Entry 5T5I (X-ray diffraction, 1.90 A resolution); this record covers chains A and B of the 12 polymer chains in the assembly.

Chain A:
Molecule: Tungsten formylmethanofuran dehydrogenase subunit fwdA
Source organism: Methanothermobacter wolfeii
Sequence (569 residues; row label = number of the first residue in the row):
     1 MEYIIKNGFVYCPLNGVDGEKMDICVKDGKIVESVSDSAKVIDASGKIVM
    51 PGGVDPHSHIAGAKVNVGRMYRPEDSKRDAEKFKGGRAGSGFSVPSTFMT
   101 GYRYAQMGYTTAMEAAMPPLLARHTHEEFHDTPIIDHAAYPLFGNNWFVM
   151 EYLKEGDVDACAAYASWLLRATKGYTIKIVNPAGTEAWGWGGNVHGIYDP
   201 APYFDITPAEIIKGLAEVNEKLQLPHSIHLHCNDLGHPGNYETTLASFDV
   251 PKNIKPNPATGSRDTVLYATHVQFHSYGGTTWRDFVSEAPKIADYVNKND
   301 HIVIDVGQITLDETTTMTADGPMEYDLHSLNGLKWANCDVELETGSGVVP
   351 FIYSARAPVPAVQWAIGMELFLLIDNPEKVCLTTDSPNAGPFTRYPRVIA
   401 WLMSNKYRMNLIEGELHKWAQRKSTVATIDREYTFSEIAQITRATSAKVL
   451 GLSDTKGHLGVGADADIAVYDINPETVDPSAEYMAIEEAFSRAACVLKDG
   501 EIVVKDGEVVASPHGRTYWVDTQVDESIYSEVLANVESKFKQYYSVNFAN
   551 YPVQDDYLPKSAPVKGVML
Modified positions: K178 (lysine nz-carboxylic acid; KCX)
Metal / ion sites: Zn2+ site 1: H57, H59, K178, D385; K+ site 1: R69, R72, S76 (shared with G305(B) of chain B); Zn2+ site 2: K178, H231, H271; K+ site 2: D264, D300; Mg2+: V340, T344 (shared with E138(B) of chain B); Na+: I412, G414, L416

Chain B:
Molecule: Tungsten formylmethanofuran dehydrogenase subunit B
Source organism: Methanothermobacter sp. CaT2
Sequence (432 residues; each row starts with the number of its first residue):
     1 MEYVKNVVCPFCGTLCDDIICKVEGNEIVGTINACRIGHSKFVHAEGAMR
    51 YKKPLIRKNGEFVEVSYDEAIDKAAKILAESKRPLMYGWSCTECEAQAVG
   101 VELAEEAGAVIDNTASVCHGPSVLALQDVGYPICTFGEVKNRADVVVYWG
   151 CNPMHAHPRHMSRNVFARGFFRERGRSDRTLIVVDPRKTDSAKLADIHLQ
   201 LDFDRDYELLDAMRACLLGHEILYDEVAGVPREQIEEAVEVLKNAQFGIL
   251 FFGMGITHSRGKHRNIDTAIMMVQDLNDYAKWTLIPMRGHYNVTGFNQVC
   301 TWESGYPYCVDFSGGEPRYNPGETGANDLLQNREADAMMVIASDPGAHFP
   351 QRALERMAEIPVIAIEPHRTPTTEMADIIIPPAIVGMEAEGTAYRMEGVP
   401 IRMKKVVDSDLLSDREILERLLEKVREYKASK
Disordered / not traced: 431-432
Metal / ion sites: 4Fe-4S cluster Fe: C9, C12, C16, C35; K+ site 1: S40, K41, V43 (shared with 1 residue of chain D); tungsten ion: C118 (together with hydrosulfuric acid, molybdopterin guanosine dinucleotide); Ca2+: D128 (shared with 3 residues of chain C); Mg2+: E138 (shared with V340(A), T344(A) of chain A); K+ site 2: G305 (shared with R69(A), R72(A), S76(A) of chain A)
Ligand contacts:
  - hydrosulfuric acid (H2S): T114, C118, G289, H290, V293
  - molybdopterin guanosine dinucleotide (MGD; 2-amino-5,6-dimercapto-7-methyl-3,7,8a,9-tetrahydro-8-oxa-1,3,9,10-tetraaza-anthracen-4-one guanosine dinucleotide), molecule 1: F11, C12, I37, C118, W149, G150, C151, N152, H155, A156, H157, V184, D185, P186, R187, T189, L201, F203, D204, D206, G253, M254, G255, I256, S259, G289, H290
  - molybdopterin guanosine dinucleotide (MGD), molecule 2: K41, C91, T92, T114, V117, C118, M254, H258, H290, Y291, I341, A342, S343, D344, P345, H348, I365, E366, P367, H368, T370, P382, A383, I384, V385, D414
  - 4Fe-4S cluster (SF4): C9, F11, C12, T14, L15, C16, I19, A34, C35, I37, G38, H157, P158, R159

Chain A / chain B interface:
Residue-residue contacts (123; chain A residue first):
  N66(A) - Q298(B)  hydrogen bond
  N66(A) - T301(B)
  N66(A) - W302(B)  hydrogen bond (side chain-backbone)
  R69(A) - T301(B)
  R69(A) - W302(B)
  R69(A) - G305(B)
  M70(A) - Q127(B)  hydrogen bond (backbone-side chain)
  M70(A) - N297(B)
  M70(A) - T301(B)
  M70(A) - P307(B)  hydrophobic
  Y71(A) - L126(B)  hydrophobic
  Y71(A) - Q127(B)
  P73(A) - Q127(B)
  P73(A) - Y306(B)
  P73(A) - Y319(B)  hydrophobic
  S76(A) - G305(B)  hydrogen bond (side chain-backbone)
  S76(A) - Y306(B)
  K77(A) - Y306(B)  hydrogen bond (backbone-side chain)
  A80(A) - E316(B)
  E81(A) - E316(B)
  K82(A) - G315(B)
  K82(A) - E316(B)
  R87(A) - V101(B)
  R87(A) - E102(B)
  R87(A) - E105(B)  salt bridge
  R87(A) - E303(B)  salt bridge
  A88(A) - E105(B)  hydrogen bond (backbone-side chain)
  A88(A) - E303(B)
  A88(A) - G315(B)
  A88(A) - P317(B)
  G89(A) - S304(B)
  G89(A) - P317(B)
  S90(A) - S304(B)  hydrogen bond (side chain-backbone)
  S90(A) - G305(B)
  S96(A) - W302(B)
  S96(A) - E303(B)
  S96(A) - S304(B)
  S96(A) - G305(B)
  T97(A) - W302(B)  hydrogen bond (backbone-backbone)
  F98(A) - E303(B)
  L120(A) - V399(B)  hydrophobic
  L120(A) - P400(B)
  L121(A) - G398(B)
  L121(A) - V399(B)  hydrophobic
  L121(A) - P400(B)
  R123(A) - P400(B)  hydrogen bond (side chain-backbone)
  H124(A) - Q298(B)
  H124(A) - W302(B)
  H124(A) - Y394(B)
  H124(A) - P400(B)
  E127(A) - W302(B)
  E127(A) - T392(B)  hydrogen bond
  E127(A) - Y394(B)  hydrogen bond
  E128(A) - W302(B)
  D131(A) - W302(B)  hydrogen bond
  D131(A) - E303(B)
  W147(A) - R142(B)
  W147(A) - F170(B)  hydrophobic
  W147(A) - F171(B)  hydrophobic
  E186(A) - R142(B)  salt bridge
  W188(A) - K281(B)  hydrogen bond (backbone-side chain)
  G189(A) - R142(B)
  G189(A) - F247(B)
  G189(A) - K281(B)
  W190(A) - R142(B)
  W190(A) - F171(B)  hydrophobic
  W190(A) - R172(B)
  W190(A) - Q246(B)
  W190(A) - K281(B)
  G191(A) - K281(B)
  Y203(A) - F170(B)  hydrophobic
  Y203(A) - F171(B)  hydrophobic
  Y325(A) - N277(B)
  Y325(A) - D278(B)  hydrogen bond
  K334(A) - Q127(B)  hydrogen bond (side chain-backbone)
  K334(A) - D128(B)
  K334(A) - V129(B)
  K334(A) - G130(B)
  W335(A) - V129(B)
  W335(A) - G130(B)
  W335(A) - Y131(B)  hydrogen bond (backbone-backbone)
  W335(A) - Q274(B)  hydrogen bond (backbone-side chain)
  A336(A) - Y131(B)
  N337(A) - Y131(B)  hydrogen bond (backbone-backbone)
  N337(A) - P132(B)
  N337(A) - I133(B)  hydrogen bond (backbone-backbone)
  N337(A) - T283(B)
  C338(A) - I133(B)
  D339(A) - I133(B)  hydrogen bond (backbone-backbone)
  D339(A) - C134(B)
  D339(A) - T135(B)  hydrogen bond (backbone-backbone)
  D339(A) - E138(B)
  D339(A) - K281(B)  salt bridge
  V340(A) - T135(B)
  V340(A) - E138(B)
  E341(A) - T135(B)  hydrogen bond
  E341(A) - F136(B)
  E341(A) - G137(B)  hydrogen bond (side chain-backbone)
  E341(A) - E138(B)
  L342(A) - N141(B)
  Q542(A) - K140(B)  hydrogen bond (backbone-side chain)
  Y543(A) - K140(B)
  Y543(A) - N141(B)  hydrogen bond (backbone-side chain)
  Y543(A) - F170(B)
  Y544(A) - K140(B)  hydrogen bond (backbone-side chain)
  S545(A) - D17(B)
  S545(A) - F136(B)
  S545(A) - G137(B)
  S545(A) - R163(B)  hydrogen bond (backbone-side chain)
  S545(A) - R395(B)  hydrogen bond
  V546(A) - D17(B)
  V546(A) - R395(B)
  N547(A) - N6(B)  hydrogen bond
  N547(A) - D17(B)  hydrogen bond (backbone-side chain)
  N547(A) - D18(B)
  A549(A) - N6(B)
  N550(A) - N6(B)  hydrogen bond (side chain-backbone)
  N550(A) - D17(B)  hydrogen bond
  N550(A) - K404(B)  hydrogen bond
  Q554(A) - R402(B)
  D556(A) - R402(B)  salt bridge
  Y557(A) - T392(B)  hydrogen bond
  Y557(A) - R402(B)  hydrogen bond
Also at the interface, not in a pair above, chain A (55 interface residues in all): V67, E151, H328
Also at the interface, not in a pair above, chain B (60 interface residues in all): C94, R168, G169, F312, E390, I401

Summary:
Chain A and chain B form an interface of 55 and 60 residues respectively; the contacts include 35 hydrogen
bonds and 5 salt bridges. Polar pairs include R87(A)-E105(B), R87(A)-E303(B) and E186(A)-R142(B). Ligands of
chain B: 4Fe-4S cluster, molybdopterin guanosine dinucleotide and hydrosulfuric acid.
Here chain A is Tungsten formylmethanofuran dehydrogenase subunit fwdA (Methanothermobacter wolfeii) and chain
B is Tungsten formylmethanofuran dehydrogenase subunit B (Methanothermobacter sp. CaT2). Entry 5T5I
(Tungsten-containing formylmethanofuran dehydrogenase from methanothermobacter wolfeii, orthorhombic form at
1.9 A) was determined by X-ray diffraction (same publication as 5T5M and 5T61).
